PDB entry 7ENT | X-ray diffraction, 2.40 A resolution | chain A

# Chain A
Name: Tryptophan--tRNA ligase
From: Mycobacterium tuberculosis
Notes: EC 6.1.1.2
UniProt: A0A045IZS3 (A0A045IZS3_MYCTX); numbering as in UniProt (aligned over 1-336)
Sequence (344 residues; numbered 1 to 344; the number before each row is that of its first residue):
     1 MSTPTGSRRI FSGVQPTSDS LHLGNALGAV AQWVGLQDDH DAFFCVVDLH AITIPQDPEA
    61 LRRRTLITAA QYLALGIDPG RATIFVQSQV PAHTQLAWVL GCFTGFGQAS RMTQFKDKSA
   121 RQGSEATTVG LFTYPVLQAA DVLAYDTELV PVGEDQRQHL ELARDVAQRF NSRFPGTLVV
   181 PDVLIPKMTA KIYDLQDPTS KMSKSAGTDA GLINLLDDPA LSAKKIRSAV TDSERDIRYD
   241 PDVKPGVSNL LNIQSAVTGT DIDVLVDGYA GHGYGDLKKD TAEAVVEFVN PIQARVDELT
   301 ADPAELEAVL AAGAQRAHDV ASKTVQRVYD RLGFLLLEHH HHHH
Disordered / not traced: 1-4, 120-125, 337-344
Construct notes: expression tag (337-344)
Residues lining bound ligands:
  - ATP (adenosine-5'-triphosphate): Gly-13, Val-14, Gln-15, Thr-17, His-22, Gly-24, Asn-25, Gly-28, Ala-29, Pro-151, Val-152, Gly-153, Glu-154, Asp-155, Gln-156, Thr-189, Ala-190, Lys-191, Ile-192, Lys-201, Met-202, Ser-203, Lys-204, Ser-205
  - Y-13 (J9L; (5S)-2-(methylamino)-5-[(1R)-1-(4-methyl-1H-indol-3-yl)ethyl]-1,3-oxazol-4-one): Phe-11, Ser-12, Gly-13, Gln-15, Val-47, His-50, Thr-53, Tyr-134, Gln-138, Asp-141, Val-142, Val-150, Val-152, Gln-156, His-159

# In short
Bound to chain A: ATP and Y-13.
Chain A is Tryptophan--tRNA ligase (Mycobacterium tuberculosis); the structure, Crystal structure of
Mycobacterium tuberculosis tryptophanyl-tRNA synthetase complexed with Y-13 and ATP, was determined by X-ray
diffraction, deposited together with 7EL8, 7ELT, 7ENS, 7EV2 and 7EV3.
